8BY3 - chains A and C; structure by X-ray diffraction, 3.19 A resolution.

== Chain A (and C) ==
Name: Type 1 fimbrin D-mannose specific adhesin
From: Escherichia coli K-12
Notes: chain C of this document is another copy of the same molecule, construct and numbering; everything in this record applies to it too
Reference sequence: P08191 (FIMH_ECOLI); residues 1-158 here correspond to UniProt positions 22-179 (UniProt number = residue number + 21)
Chain sequence (158 residues; each row starts with the number of its first residue):
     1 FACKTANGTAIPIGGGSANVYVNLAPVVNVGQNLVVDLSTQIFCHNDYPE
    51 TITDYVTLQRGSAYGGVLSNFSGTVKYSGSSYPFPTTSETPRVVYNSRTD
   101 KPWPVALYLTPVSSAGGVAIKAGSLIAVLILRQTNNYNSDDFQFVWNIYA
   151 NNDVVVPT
Cystine bridges: Cys3-Cys44
Ion coordination: Ni2+: His45, Asp47

== Chain A / chain C interface ==
Contacting residue pairs (7):
  Thr51(A) - Pro12(C)
  Tyr137(A) - Ile13(C)  hydrophobic
  Tyr137(A) - Phe142(C)
  Asn138(A) - Asn138(C)
  Asn138(A) - Asp140(C)  hydrogen bond
  Asn138(A) - Phe142(C)
  Asp140(A) - Asn138(C)
Also at the interface, not in a pair above, chain A (7 interface residues in all): Tyr48, Ile52, Ser139
Also at the interface, not in a pair above, chain C (7 interface residues in all): Gly14, Ser139

== Summary ==
The chain A/chain C interface involves 7 residues from each chain; the contacts include 1 hydrogen bond. The
hydrogen-bonded pair is Asn138(A)-Asp140(C). The Ni2+ site is built by His45(A) and Asp47(A).
Chain A and chain C are both Type 1 fimbrin D-mannose specific adhesin (Escherichia coli K-12); the structure,
FimH lectin domain in complex with oligomannose-6, was determined by X-ray diffraction together with 8BXY,
7QUO and 7BHD from the same study.
